PDB entry 8OLU | electron microscopy, 2.59 A resolution | chains E and F of the 28 polymer chains in the assembly

== Chain E ==
Molecule: Proteasome alpha 5 subunit, putative
Organism: Leishmania tarentolae
UniProtKB: A0A640KG82 (A0A640KG82_LEITA); numbering as in UniProt (aligned over 1-344)
Amino-acid sequence (344 residues; row label = number of the first residue in the row):
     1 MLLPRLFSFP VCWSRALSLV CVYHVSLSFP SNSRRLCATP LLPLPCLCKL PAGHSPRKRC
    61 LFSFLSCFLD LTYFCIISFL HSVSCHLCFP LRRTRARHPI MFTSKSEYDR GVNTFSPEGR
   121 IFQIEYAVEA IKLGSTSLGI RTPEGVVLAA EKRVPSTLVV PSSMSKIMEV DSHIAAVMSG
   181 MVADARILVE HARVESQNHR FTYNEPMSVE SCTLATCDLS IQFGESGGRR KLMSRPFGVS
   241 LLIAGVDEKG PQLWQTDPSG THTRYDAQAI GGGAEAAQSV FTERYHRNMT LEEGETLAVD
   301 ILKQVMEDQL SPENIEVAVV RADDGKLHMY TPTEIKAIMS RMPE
Not modelled in the structure: 1-106, 225-231, 343-344

== Chain F ==
Molecule: Proteasome alpha 1 subunit, putative
Organism: Leishmania tarentolae
UniProtKB: A0A640L0A1 (A0A640L0A1_LEITA); numbering as in UniProt (aligned over 1-428)
Amino-acid sequence (428 residues; numbered 1 to 428; the number before each row is that of its first residue):
     1 MQSRKGEGWR DTGTDSLPPF SFCCSPAFSS PLAFGGEGAD GCAYILTHVC RYACIAALTL
    61 HSEGAERHMR VCVCVRRCAY NEMVLHQVVA FASLAPALHP LSPLPLPCMA TTHACCGLRV
   121 RSFSLKKSEK KNQQRRLQAP DLSQKTRTRT QKEKQTLQIY LRCVMFKNEY DSDITTWSPT
   181 GRLFQIEYAN EAVNNGSATV GVKGKNFVVL AALKRSPVAE LSSYQEKVFE IDEHVGMSIS
   241 GLVADGRVLA RYLRTECMNY RYMYSNGMPM NQMADMIGEK HQRHIQCSGK RPFGVGLLLA
   301 GYDRQGPHLY QTVPSGDVYD YKATAMGVRS QASRTYLERH FEHFSDCTLD ELVTHALKAL
   361 ASATSEGIEL NVKNTTIAIV GKDTPFTIFE EESARKYLDG FKMRPEDRVA VAEEDEEMLH
   421 EQPLDVEE
Not modelled in the structure: 1-167, 400-428

== Interface between chain E and chain F ==
Pairs across the interface (43; chain E residue first):
  Arg-110(E) / Ser-172(F)
  Asn-113(E) / Gly-289(F)
  Asn-113(E) / Lys-290(F)
  Asn-113(E) / Arg-291(F)
  Thr-114(E) / Ser-172(F)  hydrogen bond (side chain-backbone)
  Thr-114(E) / Gln-185(F)
  Phe-115(E) / Gln-185(F)  hydrogen bond (backbone-side chain)
  Phe-115(E) / Tyr-188(F)
  Phe-115(E) / Ala-189(F)  hydrophobic
  Phe-115(E) / Leu-242(F)  hydrophobic
  Phe-115(E) / Arg-291(F)
  Phe-115(E) / Pro-292(F)
  Phe-115(E) / Gly-294(F)
  Ser-116(E) / Tyr-188(F)
  Pro-117(E) / Tyr-188(F)
  Pro-117(E) / Glu-191(F)
  Glu-118(E) / Glu-191(F)
  Glu-118(E) / Asn-195(F)  hydrogen bond (backbone-side chain)
  Gly-119(E) / Tyr-188(F)
  Gly-119(E) / Glu-191(F)
  Gly-119(E) / Ala-192(F)
  Ile-121(E) / Leu-242(F)  hydrophobic
  Ile-121(E) / Arg-291(F)
  Leu-214(E) / Arg-247(F)  hydrogen bond (backbone-side chain)
  Cys-217(E) / Arg-247(F)
  Asp-218(E) / Arg-247(F)  salt bridge
  Asp-218(E) / Arg-251(F)  salt bridge
  Ser-259(E) / Ala-244(F)
  Thr-261(E) / Gln-225(F)  hydrogen bond
  His-262(E) / Gln-225(F)
  Thr-263(E) / Ser-223(F)
  Thr-263(E) / Tyr-224(F)
  Thr-263(E) / Gln-225(F)
  Arg-264(E) / Ser-223(F)
  Arg-264(E) / Tyr-224(F)  hydrogen bond (backbone-backbone)
  Tyr-265(E) / Arg-215(F)
  Asp-266(E) / Ser-222(F)  hydrogen bond
  Ala-267(E) / Leu-221(F)
  Phe-281(E) / Leu-221(F)  hydrophobic
  Thr-282(E) / Val-218(F)
  Thr-282(E) / Ala-219(F)
  Tyr-285(E) / Glu-220(F)
  Arg-287(E) / Glu-220(F)  salt bridge
Other interface residues (no listed pair), chain E (28 interface residues in all): Glu-210, Trp-254, Gly-260, His-286
Other interface residues (no listed pair), chain F (27 interface residues in all): Asp-171, Val-243

== In short ==
The interface between chain E and chain F involves 28 residues on one side and 27 on the other, with 7
hydrogen bonds and 3 salt bridges. Polar contacts include Asp-218(E)/Arg-247(F), Asp-218(E)/Arg-251(F) and
Arg-287(E)/Glu-220(F).
Here chain E is Proteasome alpha 5 subunit, putative and chain F is Proteasome alpha 1 subunit, putative, both
from Leishmania tarentolae. Entry 8OLU (Leishmania tarentolae proteasome 20S subunit in complex with
1-Benzyl-N-(3-(cyclopropylcarbamoyl)phenyl)-6-oxo-1,6-dihydropyridazine-3-carboxamide) was determined by
electron microscopy.
